PDB entry 5SW7 | X-ray diffraction, 1.85 A resolution | chains A and B

[Chain A]
Molecule: Hemoglobin subunit alpha
Source organism: Homo sapiens
Reference sequence: P69905 (HBA_HUMAN); residues 1-141 here correspond to UniProt positions 2-142 (UniProt number = residue number + 1)
Sequence (142 residues; row label = number of the first residue in the row):
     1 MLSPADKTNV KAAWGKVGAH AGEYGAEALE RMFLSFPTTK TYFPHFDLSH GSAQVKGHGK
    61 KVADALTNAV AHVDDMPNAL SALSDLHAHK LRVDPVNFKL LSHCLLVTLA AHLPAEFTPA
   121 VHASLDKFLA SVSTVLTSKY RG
Sequence notes: engineered mutation M1 (Val2 in P69905); linker (142)
Ion coordination: heme Fe: H87 (together with carbon monoxide)
Residues lining bound ligands:
  - carbon monoxide (CMO): L29, F43, H58, V62, H87
  - carbon monoxide / heme: L29, M32, T39, Y42, F43, H45, F46, H58, K61, V62, A65, L66, L83, L86, H87, L91, V93, N97, F98, L101, L105, V132, L136
  - heme (HEM): M32, T39, Y42, F43, H45, F46, H58, K61, V62, A65, L66, L83, L86, H87, L91, V93, N97, F98, L101, L105, V132, L136
Curated features (UniProtKB/Swiss-Prot):
  - binding site (O2): H58
  - binding site (heme b): H87
  - site: T8, N9 (Microbial infection: Cleavage), K11 (Not glycated), A13, W14 (Microbial infection: Cleavage), Y24, G25 (Microbial infection: Cleavage), L29, E30 (Microbial infection: Cleavage), H45, F46 (Microbial infection: Cleavage), D47, L48 (Microbial infection: Cleavage), S52, A53 (Microbial infection: Cleavage), V55, K56 (Microbial infection: Cleavage), K56 (Not glycated), G59, K60 (Microbial infection: Cleavage), K60 (Not glycated), K90 (Not glycated), L91, R92 (Microbial infection: Cleavage), K99 (Not glycated), L106, V107 (Microbial infection: Cleavage), T108, L109 (Microbial infection: Cleavage), V121, H122 (Microbial infection: Cleavage), S133, T134 (Microbial infection: Cleavage)
  - modified residue: S3 (Phosphoserine), K7 (N6-succinyllysine), T8 (Phosphothreonine), K11 (N6-succinyllysine), K16 (N6-acetyllysine), Y24 (Phosphotyrosine), S35 (Phosphoserine), K40 (N6-succinyllysine), S49 (Phosphoserine), S102 (Phosphoserine), T108 (Phosphothreonine), S124 (Phosphoserine), S131 (Phosphoserine), T134 (Phosphothreonine), T137 (Phosphothreonine), S138 (Phosphoserine)
  - glycosylation (N-linked (Glc) (glycation) lysine): K7, K16, K40, K61

[Chain B]
Molecule: Hemoglobin subunit beta
Source organism: Homo sapiens
Reference sequence: P68871 (HBB_HUMAN); residues 1-146 here correspond to UniProt positions 2-147 (UniProt number = residue number + 1)
Sequence (146 residues; each row starts with the number of its first residue):
     1 MHLTPEEKSA VTALWGKVNV DEVGGEALGR LLVVYPWTQR FFESFGDLST PDAVMGNPKV
    61 KAHGKKVLGA FSDGLAHLDN LDGTFATLSE LHCDKLHVDP ENFRLLGNVL VCVLAHHFGK
   121 EFTPPVQAAY QKVVAGVANA LAHKYH
Sequence notes: engineered mutation M1 (Val2 in P68871), D82 (Lys83 in P68871)
Ion coordination: heme Fe: H92 (together with carbon monoxide)
Residues lining bound ligands:
  - carbon monoxide (CMO): L28, F42, H63, V67, H92
  - carbon monoxide / heme: L28, L31, T38, F41, F42, H63, K66, V67, A70, F71, F85, L88, L91, H92, L96, V98, N102, F103, L106, V137, L141
  - heme (HEM): L31, T38, F41, F42, H63, K66, V67, A70, F71, F85, L88, L91, H92, L96, V98, N102, F103, L106, V137, L141
Curated features (UniProtKB/Swiss-Prot):
  - binding site ((2R)-2,3-bisphosphoglycerate): H2, H143
  - binding site (heme b): H63, H92
  - site: E7, K8 (Microbial infection: Cleavage), G25, E26 (Microbial infection: Cleavage), G29, R30 (Microbial infection: Cleavage), Y35, P36 (Microbial infection: Cleavage), W37, T38 (Microbial infection: Cleavage), F45, G46 (Microbial infection: Cleavage), D52, A53 (Microbial infection: Cleavage), G56, N57 (Microbial infection: Cleavage), K59 (Not glycated), F71, S72 (Microbial infection: Cleavage), G74, L75 (Microbial infection: Cleavage), T84, F85 (Microbial infection: Cleavage), H92, C93 (Microbial infection: Cleavage), K95 (Not glycated), R104, L105 (Microbial infection: Cleavage), L110, V111 (Microbial infection: Cleavage), G119, K120 (Microbial infection: Cleavage), F122, T123 (Microbial infection: Cleavage), A128, A129 (Microbial infection: Cleavage), A140, L141 (Microbial infection: Cleavage) and 1 more in UniProt
  - modified residue: S9 (Phosphoserine), T12 (Phosphothreonine), S44 (Phosphoserine), T50 (Phosphothreonine), K59 (N6-acetyllysine), T87 (Phosphothreonine), C93 (S-nitrosocysteine), K144 (N6-acetyllysine)
  - glycosylation (N-linked (Glc) (glycation) lysine): K8, K17, K66, K120, K144

[How chain A and chain B interact]
Residue-residue contacts - 38 pairs, chain A then chain B:
  E30(A) - P124(B)
  R31(A) - F122(B)  hydrogen bond (side chain-backbone)
  R31(A) - T123(B)
  R31(A) - P124(B)
  R31(A) - Q127(B)  hydrogen bond
  L34(A) - P124(B)  hydrophobic
  L34(A) - P125(B)
  L34(A) - A128(B)
  S35(A) - Q127(B)
  S35(A) - A128(B)
  S35(A) - Q131(B)
  F36(A) - Q131(B)
  H103(A) - N108(B)
  H103(A) - V111(B)
  H103(A) - Q127(B)
  H103(A) - Q131(B)  hydrogen bond
  C104(A) - Q127(B)
  V107(A) - V111(B)  hydrophobic
  V107(A) - A115(B)
  V107(A) - Q127(B)
  A110(A) - C112(B)
  A110(A) - A115(B)
  A110(A) - H116(B)
  A111(A) - A115(B)
  A111(A) - G119(B)
  H112(A) - K120(B)  hydrogen bond
  P114(A) - H116(B)  hydrogen bond (backbone-side chain)
  F117(A) - R30(B)  hydrogen bond (backbone-side chain)
  F117(A) - H116(B)
  T118(A) - R30(B)  hydrogen bond (backbone-side chain)
  P119(A) - R30(B)
  P119(A) - V33(B)
  P119(A) - M55(B)  hydrophobic
  H122(A) - R30(B)  hydrogen bond
  H122(A) - V34(B)
  A123(A) - V34(B)  hydrophobic
  D126(A) - V34(B)
  D126(A) - Y35(B)
Other interface residues (no listed pair), chain A (23 interface residues in all): K99, L106, L113, A120, K127
Other interface residues (no listed pair), chain B (24 interface residues in all): E26, P51, E101, R104, V109

[Overview]
23 residues of chain A face 24 of chain B across their interface, with 8 hydrogen bonds. Among the polar pairs
are R31(A)-F122(B), R31(A)-Q127(B) and H103(A)-Q131(B). Bound to chain A: heme, carbon monoxide and carbon
monoxide / heme.
Chain A is Hemoglobin subunit alpha and chain B is Hemoglobin subunit beta, both from Homo sapiens; the
structure, Structure of the Human Hemoglobin Mutant Hb Providence (A-Gly-C:V1M; B,D:V1M,K82D; Ferrous,
carbonmonoxy bound), was determined by X-ray diffraction.
